PDB entry 5WNX | X-ray diffraction, 2.55 A resolution | chains T and A of the 4 polymer chains in the assembly

== Chain T ==
Molecule: 16-nt DNA strand
Sequence (16 nucleotides; row label = number of the first residue in the row):
     1 CCGACCGCGC ATCAGC

== Chain A ==
Protein: DNA polymerase beta
Source organism: Homo sapiens
Notes: EC 2.7.7.7, 4.2.99.-
Reference sequence: P06746 (DPOLB_HUMAN); residue numbers follow UniProt; this construct covers 1-335
Chain sequence (335 residues; row label = number of the first residue in the row):
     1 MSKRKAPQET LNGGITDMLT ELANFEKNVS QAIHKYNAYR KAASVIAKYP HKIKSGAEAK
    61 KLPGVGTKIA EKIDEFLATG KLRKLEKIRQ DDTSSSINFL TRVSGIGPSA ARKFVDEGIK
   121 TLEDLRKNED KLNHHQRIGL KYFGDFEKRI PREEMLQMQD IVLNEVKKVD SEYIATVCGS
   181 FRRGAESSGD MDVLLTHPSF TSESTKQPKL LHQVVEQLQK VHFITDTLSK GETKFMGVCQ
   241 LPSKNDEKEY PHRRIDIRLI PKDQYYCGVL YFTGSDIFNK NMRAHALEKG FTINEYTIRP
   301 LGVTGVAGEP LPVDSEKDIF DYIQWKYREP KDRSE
Not modelled in the structure: 1-9, 303
Metal / ion sites: Na+ site 1: Lys60, Leu62, Val65 (shared with 1 residue of chain D); Na+ site 2: Thr101, Ile106 (shared with 1 residue of chain P); Ca2+ site 1: Asp190, Asp192, Asp256 (together with SGT) (shared with 1 residue of chain P); Ca2+ site 2: Asp190, Asp192 (together with SGT)
Residues lining bound ligands: SGT (2-amino-9-{2-deoxy-5-O-[(R)-hydroxy{[(R)-hydroxy(phosphonooxy)phosphoryl]oxy}phosphoryl]-beta-D-erythro-pentofuranosyl}-1,9-dihydro-6H-purine-6-thione): Arg149, Gly179, Ser180, Arg183, Ser188, Gly189, Asp190, Asp192, Tyr271, Phe272, Thr273, Gly274, Ser275, Asp276, Asn279, Arg283
Curated features (UniProtKB/Swiss-Prot):
  - region: Arg183 to Asp192 (DNA-binding)
  - active site: Lys72 (Nucleophile)
  - binding site (K(+)): Lys60, Leu62, Val65, Thr101, Val103, Ile106
  - binding site (Na(+)): Lys60, Leu62, Val65, Thr101, Val103, Ile106
  - binding site (dATP): Arg149, Ser180, Arg183, Gly189, Asp190
  - binding site (dCTP): Arg149, Ser180, Arg183, Gly189, Asp190
  - binding site (dGTP): Arg149, Ser180, Arg183, Gly189, Asp190, Asp192
  - binding site (dTTP): Arg149, Ser180, Arg183, Gly189, Asp190
  - binding site (Mg(2+)): Asp190, Asp192, Asp256
  - modified residue: Lys72 (N6-acetyllysine), Arg83 (Omega-N-methylarginine), Arg152 (Omega-N-methylarginine)
  - cross-link (Glycyl lysine isopeptide (Lys-Gly)): Lys41 (interchain with G-Cter in ubiquitin), Lys61 (interchain with G-Cter in ubiquitin), Lys81 (interchain with G-Cter in ubiquitin)
  - natural variant: Leu22 (L22P: Found in a gastric cancer sample; uncertain significance), Tyr39 (Y39C: Found in a gastric cancer sample; uncertain significance), Gly118 (G118V: Decreased DNA-directed DNA polymerase activity), Arg137 (R137Q: Decreased function in base-excision repair), Arg149 (R149I: Decreased DNA-directed DNA polymerase activity), Asp160 (D160N: Found in a gastric cancer sample; uncertain significance), Cys239 (C239R: Found in a gastric cancer sample; uncertain significance), Lys289 (K289M: Found in a colon cancer sample; uncertain significance), Asn294 (N294D: Found in a gastric cancer sample; uncertain significance), Glu295 (E295K: Found in a gastric cancer sample; uncertain significance)
  - mutagenesis: Phe25 (F25W: No effect on 5'-dRP lyase activity. Decreased ssDNA binding), His34 (H34G: Decreased 5'-dRP lyase activity. Decreased ssDNA binding), Lys35 (K35A: Decreased 5'-dRP lyase activity. Decreased ssDNA binding. Loss of 5'-dRP lyase activity; when associated with A-68 and A-72. Decreased ssDNA binding; when associated with A-68 and A-72 ...), Tyr39 (Y39F: No effect on 5'-dRP lyase activity; Y39Q: Abolishes DNA polymerase and 5'-dRP lyase activity), Lys41 (K41R: Abolishes ubiquitination; when associated with R-61 and R-81), Lys60 (K60A: Decreased 5'-dRP lyase activity. Decreased ssDNA binding), Lys61 (K61R: Abolishes ubiquitination; when associated with R-41 and R-81), Lys68 (K68A: No effect on 5'-dRP lyase activity. Decreased ssDNA binding. Loss of 5'-dRP lyase activity; when associated with A-35 and A-72. Decreased ssDNA binding; when associated with A-35 and A-72 ...), Glu71 (E71Q: No effect on 5'-dRP lyase activity. No effect on structure shown by circular dichroism. No effect on ssDNA binding), Lys72 (K72A: Severely reduced 5'-dRP lyase activity. Does not affect ssDNA binding. Loss of 5'-dRP lyase activity; when associated with A-35 and A-68. Decreased ssDNA binding ...), Glu75 (E75A: Slightly decreased 5'-dRP lyase activity. Decreased ssDNA binding. No effect on structure shown by circular dichroism), Lys81 (K81R: Abolishes ubiquitination; when associated with R-41 and R-61), 5 further mutagenesis entries in UniProt

== Chain T / chain A interface ==
Residue-residue contacts - 25 pairs, chain T then chain A:
  DC5(T) - His34(A)  stacking on the base
  DC6(T) - Arg283(A)  hydrogen bond to the base
  DC6(T) - Leu287(A)  phosphate contact
  DG7(T) - Tyr271(A)  base contact
  DG7(T) - Arg283(A)  hydrogen bond to the sugar
  DG7(T) - Leu287(A)  phosphate contact
  DG7(T) - Thr292(A)  hydrogen bond to the phosphate
  DG7(T) - Ile293(A)  sugar contact
  DG7(T) - Asn294(A)  phosphate contact
  DC8(T) - Asn294(A)  hydrogen bond to the phosphate
  DC8(T) - Glu295(A)  sugar contact
  DC8(T) - Tyr296(A)  phosphate contact
  DC8(T) - Arg299(A)  salt bridge to the phosphate
  DG9(T) - Thr233(A)  hydrogen bond to the phosphate
  DG9(T) - Lys234(A)  hydrogen bond to the base
  DG9(T) - Arg258(A)  sugar contact
  DG9(T) - Tyr296(A)  hydrogen bond to the phosphate
  DC10(T) - Ser229(A)  phosphate contact
  DC10(T) - Lys230(A)  hydrogen bond to the phosphate
  DC10(T) - Gly231(A)  phosphate contact
  DC10(T) - Glu232(A)  hydrogen bond to the phosphate
  DC10(T) - Thr233(A)  hydrogen bond to the phosphate
  DC10(T) - Lys234(A)  hydrogen bond to the phosphate
  DA11(T) - Ser229(A)  sugar contact
  DA11(T) - Lys230(A)  hydrogen bond to the phosphate
Interface residues without a listed pair, chain T (8 interface residues in all): DT12
Interface residues without a listed pair, chain A (20 interface residues in all): Asn133, Lys280, Ala284

== Overview ==
8 residues of chain T face 20 of chain A across their interface, with 12 hydrogen bonds, 1 salt bridge and 1
aromatic stacking contact. Polar contacts include DC6(T)-Arg283(A), DG9(T)-Lys234(A) and DG7(T)-Arg283(A).
Chain A binds compound SGT.
Here chain T is a 16-nt DNA strand and chain A is DNA polymerase beta (Homo sapiens). Entry 5WNX (DNA
polymerase beta substrate complex with incoming 6-TdGTP) was determined by X-ray diffraction together with
5WNY, 5WNZ and 5WO0 from the same study.
